PDB entry 8F5K | X-ray diffraction, 1.25 A resolution | chain A

== Chain A ==
Protein: Azurin
From: Pseudomonas aeruginosa
Reference sequence: P00282 (AZUR_PSEAE); residues -19 to 128 here correspond to UniProt positions 1-148 (UniProt number = residue number + 20)
Sequence (148 residues; row label = number of the first residue in the row; numbers below 1 keep their minus sign (Met-19 is residue -19); X marks 1 residue of unknown identity (built as UNK)):
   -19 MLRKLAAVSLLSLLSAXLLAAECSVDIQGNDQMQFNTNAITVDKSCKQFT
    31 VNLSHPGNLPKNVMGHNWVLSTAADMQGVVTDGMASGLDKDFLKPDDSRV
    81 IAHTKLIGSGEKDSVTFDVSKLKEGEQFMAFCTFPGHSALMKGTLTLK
Unresolved in the structure: -19 to 1
Cystine bridges: Cys3-Cys26
Differences from the reference sequence: conflict UNK_-3 (Pro17 in P00282); engineered mutation Phe72 (Tyr92 in P00282), Phe108 (Tyr128 in P00282), Ala110 (Phe130 in P00282)
Ion coordination: Cu ion: His46, Cys112, His117
Swiss-Prot annotation at these positions:
  - binding site (Cu cation): His46, Cys112, His117, Met121

== In short ==
His46, Cys112 and His117 coordinate a Cu ion ion. Curated annotation (UniProt) lists 4 Cu cation-binding
residues.
Chain A is Azurin (Pseudomonas aeruginosa); the structure, Azurin from Pseudomonas aeruginosa,
Y72F/Y108F/F110A mutant, was determined by X-ray diffraction together with 8F5L from the same study.
